6TLY - chain A; structure by X-ray diffraction, 1.80 A resolution.

Chain A:
Molecule: Protein kinase, putative
Organism: Bodo saltans
Notes: fragment: central domain
Reference sequence: A0A0S4IKF4 (A0A0S4IKF4_BODSA); numbering as in UniProt (aligned over 572-668)
Sequence (99 residues; each row starts with the number of its first residue):
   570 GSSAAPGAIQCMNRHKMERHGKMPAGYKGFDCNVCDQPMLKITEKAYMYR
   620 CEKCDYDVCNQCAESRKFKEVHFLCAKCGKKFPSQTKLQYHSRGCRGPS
Differences from the reference sequence: expression tag (570-571)
Metal / ion sites: Zn2+ site 1: C580, H584, C620, C623; Zn2+ site 2: C601, C604, C628, C631; Zn2+ site 3: C644, C647, H660, C664
Reported in the primary citation:
  - Zn2+ coordination: C580, H584

Summary:
C580, H584, C620 and C623 form the Zn2+ site 1. C601, C604, C628 and C631 form the Zn2+ site 2. From the
paper: Zn2+ coordination by C580 and H584.
Chain A is Protein kinase, putative (Bodo saltans); the structure, Crystal structure of the unconventional
kinetochore protein Bodo saltans KKT2 central domain, was determined by X-ray diffraction (same publication as
6TLX).
